8UMH - chains 1 and 4 of the 30 polymer chains in the assembly; structure by electron microscopy, 4.10 A resolution (low resolution: residue-level contacts below are approximate; hydrogen-bond / salt-bridge calls are withheld).

Chain 1:
Molecule: TFB1 isoform 1
From: Saccharomyces cerevisiae
UniProtKB: A0A6A5Q1T4 (A0A6A5Q1T4_YEASX); residue numbers follow UniProt; this construct covers 1-642
Amino-acid sequence (642 residues; each row starts with the number of its first residue):
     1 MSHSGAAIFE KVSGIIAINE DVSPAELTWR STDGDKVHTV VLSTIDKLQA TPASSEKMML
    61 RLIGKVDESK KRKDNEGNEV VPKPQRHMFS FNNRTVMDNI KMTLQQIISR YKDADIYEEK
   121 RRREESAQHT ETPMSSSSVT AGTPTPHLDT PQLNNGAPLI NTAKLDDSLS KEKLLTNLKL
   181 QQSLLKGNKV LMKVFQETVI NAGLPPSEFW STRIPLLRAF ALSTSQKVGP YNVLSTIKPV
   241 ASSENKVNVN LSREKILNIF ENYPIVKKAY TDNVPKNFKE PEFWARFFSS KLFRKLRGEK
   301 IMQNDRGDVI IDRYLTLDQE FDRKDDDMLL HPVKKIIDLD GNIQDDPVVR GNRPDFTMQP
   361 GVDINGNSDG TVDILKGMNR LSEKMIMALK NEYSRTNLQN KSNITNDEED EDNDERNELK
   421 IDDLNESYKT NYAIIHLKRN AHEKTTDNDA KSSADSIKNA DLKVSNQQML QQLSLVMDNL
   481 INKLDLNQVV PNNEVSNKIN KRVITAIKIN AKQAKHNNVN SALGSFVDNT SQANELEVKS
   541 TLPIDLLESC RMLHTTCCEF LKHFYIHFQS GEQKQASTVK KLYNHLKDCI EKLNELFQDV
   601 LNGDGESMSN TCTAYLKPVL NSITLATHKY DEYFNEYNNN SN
Disordered / not traced: 1-166, 241-244, 394-412, 447-461, 518-535, 640-642

Chain 4:
Molecule: General transcription and DNA repair factor IIH subunit TFB4
From: Saccharomyces cerevisiae
UniProtKB: A0A8H4BW51 (A0A8H4BW51_YEASX); residues 1-338 here = UniProt positions 1-338
Amino-acid sequence (338 residues; numbered 1 to 338; the number before each row is that of its first residue):
     1 MDAISDPTFK HARSRKQVTE ESPSLLTVII EIAPKLWTTF DEEGNEKGSI IKVLEALIVF
    61 LNAHLAFNSA NKVAVIAAYS QGIKYLYPES TSALKASESE NKTRSDLKII NSDMYRRFRN
   121 VDETLVEEIY KLFELEKKQI EQNSQRSTLA GAMSAGLTYV NRISKESVTT SLKSRLLVLT
   181 CGSGSSKDEI FQYIPIMNCI FSATKMKCPI DVVKIGGSKE STFLQQTTDA TNGVYLHVES
   241 TEGLIQYLAT AMFIDPSLRP IIVKPNHGSV DFRTSCYLTG RVVAVGFICS VCLCVLSIIP
   301 PGNKCPACDS QFDEHVIAKL KRKPVVPRLK AKKKVTKP
Disordered / not traced: 1-20, 93-105, 168-170, 329-338
Bound ions: Zn2+: Cys-289, Cys-292, Cys-305, Cys-308

Interface between chain 1 and chain 4:
Residue-residue contacts (83; chain 1 residue first):
  Ile-435(1) / Val-291(4)
  His-436(1) / Ala-307(4)
  His-436(1) / Cys-308(4)
  His-436(1) / Asp-309(4)
  Leu-437(1) / Ala-307(4)
  Lys-438(1) / Tyr-277(4)
  Lys-438(1) / Cys-305(4)
  Lys-438(1) / Pro-306(4)
  Lys-438(1) / Ala-307(4)
  Lys-438(1) / Cys-308(4)
  Lys-438(1) / Asp-309(4)
  Arg-439(1) / Phe-191(4)
  Asn-440(1) / Tyr-277(4)
  Ala-441(1) / Ile-190(4)
  Ala-441(1) / Tyr-277(4)
  His-442(1) / Tyr-277(4)
  His-442(1) / Leu-278(4)
  His-442(1) / Thr-279(4)
  His-442(1) / Gly-280(4)
  Glu-443(1) / Gly-280(4)
  Lys-444(1) / Gly-280(4)
  Lys-444(1) / Arg-281(4)
  Lys-444(1) / Val-282(4)
  Thr-445(1) / Thr-279(4)
  Thr-445(1) / Gly-280(4)
  Thr-445(1) / Arg-281(4)
  Val-464(1) / Thr-39(4)
  Val-464(1) / Glu-42(4)
  Asn-466(1) / Glu-141(4)
  Gln-468(1) / Glu-42(4)
  Met-469(1) / Thr-38(4)
  Met-469(1) / Ile-140(4)
  Leu-470(1) / Ile-140(4)
  Gln-471(1) / Glu-42(4)
  Gln-472(1) / Trp-37(4)
  Gln-472(1) / Thr-38(4)
  Gln-472(1) / Asp-41(4)
  Gln-472(1) / Lys-47(4)
  Leu-473(1) / Phe-133(4)
  Leu-473(1) / Glu-136(4)
  Leu-473(1) / Ile-140(4)
  Leu-475(1) / Lys-47(4)
  Val-476(1) / Ile-50(4)
  Met-477(1) / Phe-133(4)
  Met-477(1) / Lys-137(4)
  Asn-479(1) / Ile-51(4)
  Leu-480(1) / Ile-129(4)
  Leu-480(1) / Phe-133(4)
  Ile-481(1) / Tyr-130(4)
  Leu-484(1) / Glu-55(4)
  Leu-484(1) / Ile-109(4)
  Asp-485(1) / Glu-55(4)
  Leu-486(1) / Asn-111(4)
  Gln-488(1) / Glu-55(4)
  Val-489(1) / Glu-55(4)
  Val-489(1) / Ile-245(4)
  Pro-491(1) / Gln-246(4)
  Val-495(1) / Glu-242(4)
  Ser-496(1) / Gln-246(4)
  Ile-499(1) / Gly-243(4)
  Ile-499(1) / Tyr-247(4)
  Arg-502(1) / Val-238(4)
  Arg-502(1) / Tyr-247(4)
  Val-503(1) / Tyr-247(4)
  Ala-506(1) / Pro-265(4)
  Ile-507(1) / Pro-265(4)
  Asn-510(1) / Val-263(4)
  Asn-510(1) / Lys-264(4)
  Asn-510(1) / Pro-265(4)
  Asn-510(1) / Asn-266(4)
  Phe-568(1) / Pro-324(4)
  Gly-571(1) / Val-325(4)
  Glu-572(1) / Val-325(4)
  Gln-573(1) / Val-325(4)
  Gln-573(1) / Val-326(4)
  Gln-573(1) / Pro-327(4)
  Ala-576(1) / Pro-327(4)
  Tyr-633(1) / Val-326(4)
  Phe-634(1) / Val-326(4)
  Phe-634(1) / Pro-327(4)
  Tyr-637(1) / Val-326(4)
  Tyr-637(1) / Arg-328(4)
  Asn-638(1) / Arg-328(4)
Interface residues without a listed pair, chain 1 (51 interface residues in all): Lys-483, Ala-511, Ala-514
Interface residues without a listed pair, chain 4 (58 interface residues in all): Pro-34, Lys-52, Ala-56, Ile-58, Leu-107, Asn-143, Leu-236, His-237, Ser-275, Cys-276, Lys-323

In short:
Chain 1 and chain 4 form an interface of 51 and 58 residues respectively. Cys-289(4), Cys-292(4), Cys-305(4)
and Cys-308(4) coordinate Zn2+.
Here chain 1 is TFB1 isoform 1 and chain 4 is General transcription and DNA repair factor IIH subunit TFB4,
both from Saccharomyces cerevisiae. Entry 8UMH (Consensus map of PICdeltaTFIIK form2) was determined by
electron microscopy.
